9B19 - chains A and C of the 4 polymer chains in the assembly; structure by electron microscopy, 2.30 A resolution.

[Chain A]
Protein: Capsid protein VP1
Source organism: enterovirus D68
Notes: EC 3.4.22.29, 3.6.1.15, 3.4.22.28, 2.7.7.48
UniProtKB: A0A097BW12 (A0A097BW12_HED68); residues -11 to 297 here correspond to UniProt positions 553-861 (UniProt number = residue number + 564)
Amino-acid sequence (309 residues; numbered -11 to 297; the number before each row is that of its first residue; numbers below 1 keep their minus sign (Leu-11 is residue -11)):
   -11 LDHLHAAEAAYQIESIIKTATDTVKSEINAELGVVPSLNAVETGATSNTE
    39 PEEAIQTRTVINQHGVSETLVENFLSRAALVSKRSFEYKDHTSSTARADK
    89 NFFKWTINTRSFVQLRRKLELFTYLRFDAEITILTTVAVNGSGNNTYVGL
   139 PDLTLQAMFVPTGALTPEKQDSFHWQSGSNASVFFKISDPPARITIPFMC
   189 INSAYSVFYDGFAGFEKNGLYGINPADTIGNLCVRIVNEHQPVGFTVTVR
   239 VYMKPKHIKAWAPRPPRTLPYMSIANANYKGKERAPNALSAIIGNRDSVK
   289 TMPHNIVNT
Unresolved in the structure: -11 to 0, 84-85, 130-134, 297
Ligand contacts: A1AIE (N-{(4M)-4-[5-(aminomethyl)thiophen-2-yl]quinolin-8-yl}-4-[(propan-2-yl)oxy]benzamide): Val69, Trp93, Ile95, Asn96, Thr97, Phe115, Ala117, Ile119, Ala145, Met146, Phe147, Ala169, Ser170, Val171, Ile182, Ile184, Tyr193, Asp215, Ile217, Leu220, Val239, Met241

[Chain C]
Protein: viral protein 2
Source organism: enterovirus D68
UniProtKB: A0A0A7X639 (A0A0A7X639_9ENTO); residues 1-248 here correspond to UniProt positions 70-317 (UniProt number = residue number + 69)
Amino-acid sequence (248 residues; row label = number of the first residue in the row):
     1 SPSAEACGYSDRVLQLKLGNSAIVTQEAANYCCAYGEWPNYLPDHEAVAI
    51 DKPTQPETATDRFYTLKSVKWETGSTGWWWKLPDALNNIGMFGQNVQHHY
   101 LYRSGFLIHVQCNATKFHQGALLVVAIPEHQRGAHNTNTSPGFDDIMKGE
   151 EGGTFNHPYVLDDGTSLACATIFPHQWINLRTNNSATIVLPWMNAAPMDF
   201 PLRHNQWTLAIIPVVPLGTRTTSSMVPITVSIAPMCCEFNGLRHAITQ
Unresolved in the structure: 1-9, 248

[Interface between chain A and chain C]
Residue-residue contacts - 101 pairs, chain A then chain C:
  Val29(A) - Trp177(C)
  Glu30(A) - Ala29(C)
  Glu30(A) - Gln176(C)
  Glu30(A) - Trp177(C)  hydrogen bond (backbone-backbone)
  Glu30(A) - Asn179(C)  hydrogen bond
  Glu30(A) - Thr182(C)  hydrogen bond
  Glu30(A) - Asn183(C)
  Thr31(A) - Ala29(C)
  Thr31(A) - His175(C)
  Thr31(A) - Gln176(C)  hydrogen bond (backbone-side chain)
  Gly32(A) - His175(C)
  Thr111(A) - Glu129(C)
  Tyr112(A) - Glu129(C)  hydrogen bond
  Tyr112(A) - Met193(C)
  Tyr112(A) - Asn194(C)
  Tyr112(A) - Ala195(C)
  Asn190(A) - Ala195(C)
  Asn190(A) - Ala196(C)
  Ser191(A) - Ala195(C)
  Ala192(A) - Ala195(C)
  Phe196(A) - Glu129(C)
  Phe196(A) - Gln131(C)
  Tyr197(A) - Glu129(C)
  Tyr197(A) - Gln131(C)  hydrogen bond (backbone-side chain)
  Tyr197(A) - His204(C)
  Asp198(A) - Lys81(C)  salt bridge
  Asp198(A) - Glu129(C)  hydrogen bond (backbone-side chain)
  Asp198(A) - His130(C)
  Asp198(A) - Gln131(C)
  Asp198(A) - Ile146(C)
  Asp198(A) - His204(C)
  Asp198(A) - Asn205(C)  hydrogen bond (backbone-backbone)
  Asp198(A) - Thr208(C)
  Gly199(A) - Arg203(C)
  Gly199(A) - His204(C)
  Phe200(A) - Gly142(C)
  Phe200(A) - Phe143(C)  hydrophobic
  Phe200(A) - Ile146(C)  hydrophobic
  Phe200(A) - Arg203(C)  hydrogen bond (backbone-backbone)
  Gly202(A) - Arg203(C)  hydrogen bond (backbone-side chain)
  Phe203(A) - Tyr100(C)  hydrophobic
  Phe203(A) - Phe200(C)  hydrophobic
  Phe203(A) - Arg203(C)  hydrogen bond (backbone-side chain)
  Glu204(A) - Arg203(C)  hydrogen bond (backbone-side chain)
  Lys205(A) - Phe143(C)
  Lys205(A) - Arg203(C)
  Tyr209(A) - His130(C)
  Tyr209(A) - Gln131(C)
  Tyr209(A) - Arg132(C)  hydrogen bond (side chain-backbone)
  Tyr209(A) - Pro141(C)
  Tyr209(A) - Ile146(C)
  Gly210(A) - Gln131(C)
  Ala250(A) - Tyr35(C)
  Ala250(A) - Met193(C)  hydrophobic
  Pro251(A) - Ile172(C)
  Pro251(A) - Phe173(C)
  Arg252(A) - Pro128(C)  hydrogen bond (side chain-backbone)
  Arg252(A) - Glu129(C)  hydrogen bond (side chain-backbone)
  Arg252(A) - Ile172(C)
  Pro253(A) - Thr165(C)
  Pro253(A) - Ser166(C)
  Pro253(A) - Cys169(C)  hydrophobic
  Pro253(A) - Ile172(C)
  Pro253(A) - Phe173(C)
  Pro254(A) - Thr165(C)
  Arg255(A) - Asp163(C)  hydrogen bond (side chain-backbone)
  Arg255(A) - Gly164(C)
  Thr256(A) - Gly164(C)  hydrogen bond (backbone-backbone)
  Thr256(A) - Thr165(C)  hydrogen bond (side chain-backbone)
  Leu257(A) - Val160(C)  hydrophobic
  Leu257(A) - Gly164(C)  hydrogen bond (backbone-backbone)
  Met260(A) - Thr137(C)
  Met260(A) - Asn138(C)
  Ala263(A) - Ser140(C)
  Asn264(A) - Asn138(C)  hydrogen bond (side chain-backbone)
  Asn264(A) - Thr139(C)
  Asn264(A) - Ser140(C)  hydrogen bond
  Ala265(A) - Gly133(C)
  Asn266(A) - Gly133(C)
  Asn266(A) - Ala134(C)  hydrogen bond (side chain-backbone)
  Asn266(A) - Thr137(C)  hydrogen bond (side chain-backbone)
  Asn266(A) - Asn138(C)
  Asn266(A) - Thr139(C)  hydrogen bond (side chain-backbone)
  Asn266(A) - Pro141(C)
  Tyr267(A) - Gly133(C)
  Tyr267(A) - Ala134(C)  hydrogen bond (backbone-backbone)
  Tyr267(A) - His135(C)
  Tyr267(A) - Asn136(C)  hydrogen bond (backbone-backbone)
  Tyr267(A) - His157(C)  hydrogen bond
  Tyr267(A) - Val160(C)  hydrophobic
  Tyr267(A) - Asp162(C)
  Tyr267(A) - Asp163(C)
  Tyr267(A) - Gly164(C)
  Lys268(A) - Asn136(C)  hydrogen bond
  Leu277(A) - His135(C)
  Leu277(A) - His157(C)
  Leu277(A) - Tyr159(C)
  Leu277(A) - Val160(C)  hydrophobic
  Ser278(A) - Tyr159(C)
  Ala279(A) - Tyr159(C)
  Ile280(A) - Tyr159(C)  hydrogen bond (backbone-side chain)
Interface residues without a listed pair, chain A (42 interface residues in all): Ser194, Ser261, Ile281
Interface residues without a listed pair, chain C (53 interface residues in all): Asn30, Ile127, Met147, Asn156, Leu161, Ala170

[In short]
Chain A and chain C form an interface of 42 and 53 residues respectively, with 29 hydrogen bonds and 1 salt
bridge. Among the polar pairs are Asp198(A)-Lys81(C), Glu30(A)-Asn179(C) and Glu30(A)-Thr182(C). Chain A binds
compound A1AIE.
Here chain A is Capsid protein VP1 and chain C is viral protein 2, both from enterovirus D68. Entry 9B19
(EV-D68 in complex with inhibitor Jun11-54-1) was determined by electron microscopy.
